Entry 8ZK2 (electron microscopy, 2.65 A resolution); this record covers chains C and H of the 36 polymer chains in the assembly.

== Chain C ==
Protein: Photosynthetic reaction center cytochrome c subunit
Source organism: Roseospirillum parvum
Reference sequence: Q6XBJ5 (Q6XBJ5_9PROT); residues 1-362 here = UniProt positions 1-362
Sequence (362 residues; each row starts with the number of its first residue):
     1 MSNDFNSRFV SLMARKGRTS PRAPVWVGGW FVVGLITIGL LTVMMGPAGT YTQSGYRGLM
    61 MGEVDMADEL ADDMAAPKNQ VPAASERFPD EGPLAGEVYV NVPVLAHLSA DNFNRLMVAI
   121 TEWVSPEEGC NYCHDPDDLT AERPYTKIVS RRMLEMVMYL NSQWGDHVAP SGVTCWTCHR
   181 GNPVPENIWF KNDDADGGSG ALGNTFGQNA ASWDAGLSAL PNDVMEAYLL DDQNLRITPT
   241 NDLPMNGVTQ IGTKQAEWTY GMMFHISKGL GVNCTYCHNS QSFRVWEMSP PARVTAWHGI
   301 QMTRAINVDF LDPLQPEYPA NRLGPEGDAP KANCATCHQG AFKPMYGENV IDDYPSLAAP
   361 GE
Unresolved in the structure: 1-19, 362
Glycans and other covalent adducts: heme c (HEC) linked to C130, C133, C175, C178, C274, C277, C334, C337
Bound ions: Mg2+ site 1: D65, G271; heme c Fe (4 sites), coordinated by M117, H134, M153, H167, H179, M263, H278, H338; Mg2+ site 2: N192, D194, D196, D223; Mg2+ site 3: D194, D214, N222, D223
Residues lining bound ligands:
  - Octadecane (8K6), molecule 1: I38, T42, G46, P47
  - Octadecane (8K6), molecule 2: L41, T42, M45, G46, P47, A48
  - heme c (HEC), molecule 1: Y99, V100, N101, V102, P103, V104, L105, F113, M117, V118, I120, T121, V124, S125, G129, H134, L139, T140, K147, S150, R151, L154
  - heme c (HEC), molecule 2: I120, V124, Y132, Y145, T146, V149, S150, M153, L154, M156, V157, L160, T174, H179, P183, V184, P185, I188, I306, L311, Y318, R322, P330, K331, A332, T336, L357
  - heme c (HEC), molecule 3: L160, H167, V168, A169, P170, S171, G172, V173, T177, L229, I266, L270, Y276, A292, T295, A296, G299, I300, M302, T303, I306, N333, H338, F342, K343, P344
  - heme c (HEC), molecule 4: L235, R236, I237, T238, T259, Y260, M263, F264, I266, S267, L270, V272, N273, Y276, H278, F283, R284, W286, A292, R293, A296, W297, I300

== Chain H ==
Protein: Photosynthetic reaction center H subunit
Source organism: Roseospirillum parvum
Reference sequence: A0A1G7WCA0 (A0A1G7WCA0_9PROT); residue numbers follow UniProt; this construct covers 1-254
Sequence (254 residues; row label = number of the first residue in the row):
     1 MIGDFSSYMD VAQIVLYAFW IFLFGVIFYL RREDRREGYP LERDTDGKIM SIGPWNLPAP
    61 KIFYKPQGGT YSAPNAARDT RAIKATRVGN FPGAPLDPTG DPLVDGVGPA AYAERADTPD
   121 KTLEGRTRIV PLRTDADLWL APEDPDPRGM AVVAGCRTTV GAVSDVWVDR AENIIRYLEV
   181 SLGGAEGGAK AGKTVLVPMP MAVFNDLTRT VTVKSMDAKS FANVPTPKSA EQITLREEDR
   241 IQAYYAGGTL YANK
Unresolved in the structure: 184-192
Bound ions: Mg2+ near D4 (its only coordinating residue here)
Residues lining bound ligands:
  - Octadecane (8K6), molecule 1: I21, F22, G25, V26, Y29
  - Octadecane (8K6), molecule 2: F24, G25, F28, Y29, R32
  - Octadecane (8K6), molecule 3: F28, R32, P54, W55, L57, P58, A59
  - Octadecane (8K6), molecule 4: R43, M50, F91, P92

== How chain C and chain H interact ==
Contacting residue pairs (21):
  P21(C) - D206(H)
  P21(C) - L207(H)  hydrophobic
  R22(C) - D144(H)  salt bridge
  R22(C) - P145(H)
  R22(C) - D206(H)  hydrogen bond (backbone-side chain)
  R22(C) - L207(H)
  A23(C) - L207(H)  hydrophobic
  P24(C) - N205(H)
  P24(C) - L207(H)
  N241(C) - M1(H)
  L243(C) - M1(H)  hydrophobic
  L243(C) - G3(H)
  L243(C) - D4(H)
  L243(C) - D10(H)
  P244(C) - M1(H)
  P244(C) - I2(H)  hydrogen bond (backbone-backbone)
  M245(C) - M1(H)  hydrophobic
  M245(C) - I2(H)
  N246(C) - M1(H)
  N246(C) - I2(H)
  Q250(C) - I2(H)

== Summary ==
Chain C and chain H each contribute 10 residues to their interface; the contacts include 2 hydrogen bonds and
1 salt bridge. Polar pairs include R22(C)-D144(H), R22(C)-D206(H) and P244(C)-I2(H). Chain C binds Octadecane.
Ligands of chain H: 4 copies of Octadecane.
Here chain C is Photosynthetic reaction center cytochrome c subunit and chain H is Photosynthetic reaction
center H subunit, both from Roseospirillum parvum. Entry 8ZK2 (Cryo-EM structure of photosynthetic LH1-RC core
complex of Roseospirillum parvum) was determined by electron microscopy, deposited together with 8ZJW.
